7AQZ - chains A and B of the 4 polymer chains in the assembly; structure by X-ray diffraction, 1.30 A resolution.

== Chain A (and B) ==
Protein: Variant surface glycoprotein MITAT 1.2
Source organism: Trypanosoma brucei brucei
Notes: chain B of this document is another copy of the same molecule, construct and numbering; everything in this record applies to it too
UniProtKB: P26332 (VSM2_TRYBB); residues 27-390 here = UniProt positions 27-390
Sequence (364 residues; each row starts with the number of its first residue):
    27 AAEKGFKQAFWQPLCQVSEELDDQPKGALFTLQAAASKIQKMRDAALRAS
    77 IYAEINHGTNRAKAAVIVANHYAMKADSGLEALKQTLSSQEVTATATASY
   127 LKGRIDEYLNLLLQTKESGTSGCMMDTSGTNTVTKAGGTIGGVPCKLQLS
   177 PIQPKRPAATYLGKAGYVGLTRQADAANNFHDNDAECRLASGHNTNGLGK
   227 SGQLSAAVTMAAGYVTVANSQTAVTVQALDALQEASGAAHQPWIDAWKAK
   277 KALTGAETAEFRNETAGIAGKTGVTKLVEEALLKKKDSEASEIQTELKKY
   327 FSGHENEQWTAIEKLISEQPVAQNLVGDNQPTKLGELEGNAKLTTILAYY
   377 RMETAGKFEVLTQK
Disordered / not traced: 261-264, 389-390 (chain B: 262-263, 390)
Curated features (UniProtKB/Swiss-Prot):
  - glycosylation: N289 (N-linked (GlcNAc...) asparagine)
Cystine bridges: C41-C171, C149-C213
Covalently attached groups: glycan linked to N289

== Interface between chain A and chain B ==
Contacting residue pairs - 195 pairs, chain A then chain B:
  P51(A) - V118(B)
  P51(A) - A122(B)  hydrophobic
  L55(A) - S114(B)
  L55(A) - S115(B)
  L58(A) - S114(B)
  L58(A) - V118(B)  hydrophobic
  Q59(A) - K110(B)  hydrogen bond (side chain-backbone)
  A62(A) - L106(B)  hydrophobic
  A62(A) - K110(B)
  S63(A) - K110(B)
  I65(A) - L106(B)  hydrophobic
  Q66(A) - L106(B)
  Q66(A) - E107(B)  hydrogen bond
  Q66(A) - K110(B)  hydrogen bond
  R69(A) - R69(B)
  S76(A) - R377(B)  hydrogen bond
  E80(A) - E80(B)
  H83(A) - T380(B)
  H83(A) - A381(B)
  H83(A) - F384(B)
  G84(A) - F384(B)
  K89(A) - M378(B)
  K89(A) - A381(B)
  K89(A) - E385(B)  salt bridge
  V92(A) - A374(B)
  V92(A) - R377(B)
  V92(A) - M378(B)  hydrophobic
  I93(A) - M378(B)  hydrophobic
  A95(A) - R377(B)
  N96(A) - T370(B)
  N96(A) - T371(B)
  N96(A) - A374(B)
  A99(A) - T370(B)
  M100(A) - T370(B)
  M100(A) - T371(B)
  D103(A) - N366(B)
  D103(A) - A367(B)  hydrogen bond (side chain-backbone)
  D103(A) - T370(B)  hydrogen bond
  L106(A) - A62(B)  hydrophobic
  L106(A) - I65(B)  hydrophobic
  L106(A) - Q66(B)
  E107(A) - Q66(B)  hydrogen bond
  K110(A) - Q59(B)  hydrogen bond (backbone-side chain)
  K110(A) - A62(B)
  K110(A) - S63(B)
  K110(A) - Q66(B)  hydrogen bond
  S114(A) - L55(B)
  S114(A) - L58(B)
  S114(A) - Q59(B)
  S115(A) - L55(B)
  V118(A) - P51(B)
  V118(A) - L58(B)  hydrophobic
  V118(A) - T121(B)
  T119(A) - I178(B)
  T121(A) - V118(B)
  T121(A) - T121(B)
  T121(A) - A122(B)
  A122(A) - P51(B)  hydrophobic
  A122(A) - T121(B)
  A122(A) - S125(B)
  A122(A) - L175(B)
  A122(A) - I178(B)  hydrophobic
  T123(A) - L175(B)
  S125(A) - A122(B)
  S125(A) - S125(B)
  S125(A) - Y126(B)
  Y126(A) - S125(B)
  Y126(A) - K128(B)
  Y126(A) - G129(B)
  Y126(A) - D132(B)  hydrogen bond
  Y126(A) - L173(B)  hydrogen bond (side chain-backbone)
  Y126(A) - Q174(B)
  Y126(A) - L175(B)
  K128(A) - Y126(B)
  G129(A) - Y126(B)
  G129(A) - G129(B)
  G129(A) - R130(B)
  R130(A) - G129(B)
  R130(A) - D132(B)
  R130(A) - E133(B)  salt bridge
  R130(A) - N136(B)  hydrogen bond
  R130(A) - L173(B)  hydrogen bond (side chain-backbone)
  R130(A) - Q174(B)
  D132(A) - Y126(B)  hydrogen bond
  E133(A) - R130(B)  salt bridge
  E133(A) - E133(B)
  E133(A) - Y134(B)
  E133(A) - M236(B)
  E133(A) - A237(B)  hydrogen bond (side chain-backbone)
  E133(A) - A238(B)  hydrogen bond (side chain-backbone)
  Y134(A) - E133(B)
  N136(A) - R130(B)  hydrogen bond
  L137(A) - L137(B)  hydrophobic
  L137(A) - M236(B)  hydrophobic
  Q140(A) - V234(B)
  Q140(A) - T235(B)  hydrogen bond (side chain-backbone)
  K142(A) - L230(B)
  K142(A) - S231(B)  hydrogen bond (backbone-backbone)
  E143(A) - G225(B)
  E143(A) - K226(B)  hydrogen bond (side chain-backbone)
  E143(A) - S227(B)  hydrogen bond (side chain-backbone)
  E143(A) - G228(B)  hydrogen bond (side chain-backbone)
  E143(A) - Q229(B)
  E143(A) - S231(B)  hydrogen bond (backbone-side chain)
  S144(A) - S231(B)
  L173(A) - Y126(B)  hydrogen bond (backbone-side chain)
  L173(A) - R130(B)  hydrogen bond (backbone-side chain)
  Q174(A) - Y126(B)
  L175(A) - A122(B)
  L175(A) - T123(B)
  L175(A) - Y126(B)  hydrophobic
  I178(A) - T119(B)
  I178(A) - A122(B)  hydrophobic
  E212(A) - K226(B)
  E212(A) - S227(B)  hydrogen bond
  R214(A) - R214(B)
  R214(A) - G223(B)
  R214(A) - L224(B)
  R214(A) - G225(B)  hydrogen bond (side chain-backbone)
  R214(A) - K226(B)
  T221(A) - K226(B)  hydrogen bond (backbone-side chain)
  N222(A) - K226(B)  hydrogen bond
  G223(A) - R214(B)
  L224(A) - R214(B)
  L224(A) - L224(B)  hydrophobic
  G225(A) - E143(B)
  G225(A) - R214(B)  hydrogen bond (backbone-side chain)
  K226(A) - E143(B)  hydrogen bond (backbone-side chain)
  K226(A) - E212(B)
  K226(A) - R214(B)
  K226(A) - T221(B)  hydrogen bond (side chain-backbone)
  K226(A) - N222(B)  hydrogen bond
  S227(A) - E143(B)  hydrogen bond (backbone-side chain)
  S227(A) - E212(B)  hydrogen bond
  G228(A) - E143(B)  hydrogen bond (backbone-side chain)
  Q229(A) - E143(B)
  L230(A) - T141(B)
  L230(A) - K142(B)
  S231(A) - K142(B)  hydrogen bond (backbone-backbone)
  S231(A) - E143(B)  hydrogen bond (side chain-backbone)
  S231(A) - S144(B)
  V234(A) - Q140(B)
  T235(A) - Q140(B)  hydrogen bond (backbone-side chain)
  M236(A) - E133(B)
  M236(A) - L137(B)  hydrophobic
  A237(A) - E133(B)  hydrogen bond (backbone-side chain)
  A238(A) - E133(B)  hydrogen bond (backbone-side chain)
  Q267(A) - Q174(B)
  P268(A) - Q174(B)
  L303(A) - A374(B)  hydrophobic
  E306(A) - L351(B)
  E306(A) - Y375(B)
  A307(A) - Y375(B)  hydrophobic
  L308(A) - M378(B)  hydrophobic
  K310(A) - Y375(B)
  K310(A) - E379(B)  salt bridge
  N350(A) - E306(B)
  N350(A) - K312(B)
  L351(A) - E306(B)
  N366(A) - D103(B)
  A367(A) - D103(B)  hydrogen bond (backbone-side chain)
  T370(A) - N96(B)
  T370(A) - A99(B)
  T370(A) - M100(B)
  T370(A) - D103(B)  hydrogen bond
  T371(A) - N96(B)
  T371(A) - M100(B)
  L373(A) - R377(B)
  A374(A) - V92(B)
  A374(A) - N96(B)
  A374(A) - L303(B)  hydrophobic
  Y375(A) - E306(B)
  Y375(A) - A307(B)  hydrophobic
  Y375(A) - K310(B)  hydrogen bond
  R377(A) - S76(B)  hydrogen bond
  R377(A) - V92(B)
  R377(A) - A95(B)
  R377(A) - R377(B)
  M378(A) - K89(B)
  M378(A) - V92(B)  hydrophobic
  M378(A) - I93(B)  hydrophobic
  M378(A) - A307(B)  hydrophobic
  E379(A) - K310(B)  salt bridge
  A381(A) - G84(B)
  A381(A) - K89(B)
  K383(A) - F384(B)
  F384(A) - H83(B)
  F384(A) - G84(B)
  F384(A) - T380(B)
  F384(A) - K383(B)
  F384(A) - L387(B)  hydrophobic
  E385(A) - G84(B)
  E385(A) - K89(B)  salt bridge
  L387(A) - L387(B)  hydrophobic
  L387(A) - T388(B)
Interface residues without a listed pair, chain A (101 interface residues in all): A54, T85, L109, Q111, T141, L215, N220, A233, G382, T388
Interface residues without a listed pair, chain B (100 interface residues in all): A54, L109, Q111, L215, A233, L308, N350, L373, G382, Q389

== Summary ==
101 residues of chain A face 100 of chain B across their interface, with 45 hydrogen bonds and 6 salt bridges.
Polar contacts include K89(A)-E385(B), R130(A)-E133(B) and K310(A)-E379(B).
Chain A and chain B are both Variant surface glycoprotein MITAT 1.2 (Trypanosoma brucei brucei); the
structure, Co-Crystal Structure of Variant Surface Glycoprotein VSG2 in complex with Nanobody VSG2(NB14), was
determined by X-ray diffraction, deposited together with 7AQX, 7AQY and 7AR0.
